PDB entry 5D50 | X-ray diffraction, 2.49 A resolution | chains F and H of the 8 polymer chains in the assembly

# Chain F (and H)
Protein: Anti-repressor protein
Organism: Salmonella phage SPC32H
Notes: chain H of this document is another copy of the same molecule, construct and numbering; everything in this record applies to it too
UniProtKB: T1SA45 (T1SA45_9CAUD); residues 1-86 here = UniProt positions 1-86
Sequence (86 residues; row label = number of the first residue in the row):
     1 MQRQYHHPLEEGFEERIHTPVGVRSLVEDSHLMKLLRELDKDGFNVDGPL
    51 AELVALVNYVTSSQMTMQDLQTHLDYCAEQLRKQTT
Disordered / not traced: 1-19 (chain H: 1-18)

# How chain F and chain H interact
Pairs across the interface (27):
  V23(F) - L56(H)  hydrophobic
  L26(F) - E52(H)
  L26(F) - L56(H)  hydrophobic
  S30(F) - E52(H)
  H31(F) - E52(H)  salt bridge
  L32(F) - L32(H)  hydrophobic
  L32(F) - E52(H)  hydrogen bond (backbone-side chain)
  L36(F) - L32(H)  hydrophobic
  P49(F) - L32(H)  hydrophobic
  E52(F) - L26(H)
  E52(F) - S30(H)
  E52(F) - H31(H)  salt bridge
  E52(F) - L32(H)  hydrogen bond (side chain-backbone)
  L56(F) - L26(H)  hydrophobic
  L56(F) - V60(H)  hydrophobic
  Y59(F) - Y59(H)  hydrophobic
  Y59(F) - S63(H)  hydrogen bond
  Y59(F) - Q64(H)
  Y59(F) - M67(H)
  V60(F) - L56(H)  hydrophobic
  S63(F) - Y59(H)  hydrogen bond
  S63(F) - M67(H)
  Q64(F) - Y59(H)
  M67(F) - Y59(H)
  M67(F) - S63(H)
  M67(F) - M67(H)  hydrophobic
  L70(F) - L70(H)  hydrophobic
Other interface residues (no listed pair), chain F (20 interface residues in all): L35, L39, L53, A55, L74
Other interface residues (no listed pair), chain H (19 interface residues in all): V23, L35, L36, L39, P49, L53, L74

# In short
Chain F and chain H form an interface of 20 and 19 residues respectively, with 4 hydrogen bonds and 2 salt
bridges. Among the polar pairs are H31(F)-E52(H), L32(F)-E52(H) and Y59(F)-S63(H).
Both chains are Anti-repressor protein (Salmonella phage SPC32H). Entry 5D50 (Crystal structure of Rep-Ant
complex from Salmonella-temperate phage) was determined by X-ray diffraction (same publication as 5D4Z).
